PDB entry 5A45 | X-ray diffraction, 2.57 A resolution | chain A

== Chain A ==
Protein: Bacteriorhodopsin
Source organism: Halobacterium salinarum
UniProt: P02945 (BACR_HALSA); residues 1-248 here correspond to UniProt positions 14-261 (UniProt number = residue number + 13)
Sequence (248 residues; row label = number of the first residue in the row):
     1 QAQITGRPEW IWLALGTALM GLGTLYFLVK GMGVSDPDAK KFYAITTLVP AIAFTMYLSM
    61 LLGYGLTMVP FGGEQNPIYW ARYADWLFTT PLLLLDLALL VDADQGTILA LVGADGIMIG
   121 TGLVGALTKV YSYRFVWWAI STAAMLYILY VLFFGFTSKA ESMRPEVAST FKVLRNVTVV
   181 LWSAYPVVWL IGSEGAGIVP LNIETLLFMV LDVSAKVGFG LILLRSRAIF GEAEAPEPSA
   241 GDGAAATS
Disordered / not traced: 1-5, 156-164, 232-248
UniProt features mapped onto this chain:
  - site: Asp85 (Primary proton acceptor)
  - modified residue: Gln1 (Pyrrolidone carboxylic acid), Lys216 (N6-(retinylidene)lysine)
Glycans and other covalent adducts: retinal (RET) linked to Lys216
Ligand contacts: retinal (RET): Tyr83, Trp86, Thr89, Thr90, Leu93, Met118, Gly122, Trp138, Ser141, Thr142, Met145, Trp182, Tyr185, Pro186, Trp189, Asp212, Ala215

== Summary ==
Covalently linked retinal: at Lys216.
Chain A is Bacteriorhodopsin (Halobacterium salinarum); the structure, Structure of Bacteriorhodopsin obtained
from 5um crystals by multi crystal data collection, was determined by X-ray diffraction, deposited together
with 5A3Y, 5A3Z, 5A44 and 5A47.
